3OYA - chains A and C of the 4 polymer chains in the assembly; structure by X-ray diffraction, 2.65 A resolution.

[Chain A]
Protein: PFV integrase
From: Human spumaretrovirus
Reference sequence: P14350 (POL_FOAMV); residues 1-392 here correspond to UniProt positions 752-1143 (UniProt number = residue number + 751)
Sequence (395 residues; numbered -2 to 392; the number before each row is that of its first residue; numbers below 1 keep their minus sign (Gly-2 is residue -2)):
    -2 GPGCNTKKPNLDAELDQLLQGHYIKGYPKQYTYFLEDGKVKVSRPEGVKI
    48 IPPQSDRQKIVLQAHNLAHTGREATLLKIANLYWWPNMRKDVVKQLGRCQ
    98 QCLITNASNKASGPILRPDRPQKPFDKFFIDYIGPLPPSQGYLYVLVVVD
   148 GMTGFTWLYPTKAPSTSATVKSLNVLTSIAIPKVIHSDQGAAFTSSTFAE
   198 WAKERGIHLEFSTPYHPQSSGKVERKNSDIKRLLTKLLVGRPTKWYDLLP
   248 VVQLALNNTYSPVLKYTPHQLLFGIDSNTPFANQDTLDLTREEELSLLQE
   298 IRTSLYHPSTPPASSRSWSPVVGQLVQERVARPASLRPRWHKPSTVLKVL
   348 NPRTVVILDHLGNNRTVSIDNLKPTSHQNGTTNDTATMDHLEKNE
Disordered / not traced: -2 to 7, 376-392
Sequence notes: expression tag (-2 to 0); variant Ser217 (Gly968 in P14350), Gly218 (Ser969 in P14350)
Bound ions: Zn2+: His62, His66, Cys96, Cys99; Mg2+ site 1: Asp128, Asp185 (together with raltegravir, mk0518); Mg2+ site 2: Asp128, Glu221 (together with raltegravir, mk0518)
Ligand contacts:
  - raltegravir, mk0518: Asp128, Tyr129, Asp185, Gln186, Pro211, Tyr212, His213, Pro214, Gln215, Glu221
  - raltegravir, mk0518 (RLT; N-(4-fluorobenzyl)-5-hydroxy-1-methyl-2-(1-methyl-1-{[(5-methyl-1,3,4-oxadiazol-2-yl)carbonyl]amino}ethyl)-6-oxo-1,6-di hydropyrimidine-4-carboxamide): Asp128, Tyr129, Asp185, Gln186, Pro211, Tyr212, His213, Pro214, Gln215, Glu221
Curated features (UniProtKB/Swiss-Prot):
  - binding site (Mg(2+)): Asp123, Asp185
What the authors report for this chain:
  - binding site for raltegravir, mk0518: Tyr212, Pro214
  - mutagenesis - S217Q, N224H: decreased catalytic activity
  - mutagenesis - S217H: increased catalytic activity
  - mutagenesis - S217Q (Kd 40 nM): unchanged binding to raltegravir, mk0518
  - mutagenesis - S217H (10-fold), N224H (Kd 200 nM): decreased binding to raltegravir, mk0518

[Chain C]
Molecule: 19-nt DNA strand
Sequence (19 nucleotides; each row starts with the number of its first residue):
     1 ATTGTCATGGAATTTCGCA

[Chain A / chain C interface]
Contacting residue pairs - 44 pairs, chain A then chain C:
  Ile112(A) with DG4(C), phosphate contact; DT5(C), base contact
  Leu113(A) with DT3(C), base contact; DG4(C), hydrogen bond to the phosphate
  Arg114(A) with DG4(C), sugar contact; DT5(C), salt bridge to the phosphate
  Pro115(A) with DT3(C), base contact; DG4(C), phosphate contact; DT5(C), phosphate contact
  Lys124(A) with DT3(C), base contact
  His183(A) with DT3(C), salt bridge to the phosphate
  Glu207(A) with DT2(C), phosphate contact; DT3(C), base contact
  Phe208(A) with DT2(C), sugar contact; DT3(C), phosphate contact
  Ser209(A) with DT3(C), phosphate contact
  Thr210(A) with DT2(C), phosphate contact; DT3(C), hydrogen bond to the phosphate
  His213(A) with DG4(C), salt bridge to the phosphate
  Gln215(A) with DG4(C), sugar contact
  Ser216(A) with DT3(C), hydrogen bond to the phosphate
  Gly218(A) with DG4(C), hydrogen bond to the base; DT5(C), sugar contact
  Lys219(A) with DT5(C), sugar contact; DC6(C), salt bridge to the phosphate
  Glu221(A) with DG4(C), base contact
  Arg222(A) with DG4(C), base contact; DT5(C), base contact; DC6(C), hydrogen bond to the base; DA7(C), hydrogen bond to the sugar
  Asp226(A) with DA7(C), sugar contact
  Arg229(A) with DA7(C), hydrogen bond to the phosphate; DT8(C), salt bridge to the phosphate
  Ser258(A) with DA7(C), hydrogen bond to the phosphate
  Pro259(A) with DA7(C), phosphate contact; DT8(C), base contact
  Lys345(A) with DA1(C), base contact
  Leu347(A) with DA1(C), base contact; DT2(C), sugar contact
  Asn348(A) with DT2(C), hydrogen bond to the base; DT3(C), hydrogen bond to the sugar
  Arg350(A) with DG4(C), salt bridge to the phosphate
  Thr351(A) with DT3(C), hydrogen bond to the sugar
  Thr363(A) with DA1(C), base contact
Interface residues without a listed pair, chain A (32 interface residues in all): Arg117, His205, Lys233, Val260, Val353

[In short]
The interface between chain A and chain C involves 32 residues on one side and 8 on the other; the contacts
include 11 hydrogen bonds and 6 salt bridges. Among the polar pairs are Gly218(A)-DG4(C), Arg222(A)-DC6(C) and
Asn348(A)-DT2(C). From the paper: a binding site for raltegravir, mk0518 at Tyr212(A) and Pro214(A); S217Q and
N224H of chain A reduce catalytic activity.
Here chain A is PFV integrase (Human spumaretrovirus) and chain C is a 19-nt DNA strand. Entry 3OYA (Crystal
structure of the Prototype Foamy Virus (PFV) intasome in complex with magnesium and raltegravir at ...) was
determined by X-ray diffraction, deposited together with 3OYB, 3OYC, 3OYD, 3OYE, 3OYF, 3OYG and 4 further
entries.
